PDB entry 2M86 | solution NMR | chains A and B

== Chain A ==
Protein: MCo-PMI
From: synthetic construct
Chain sequence (51 residues; each row starts with the number of its first residue):
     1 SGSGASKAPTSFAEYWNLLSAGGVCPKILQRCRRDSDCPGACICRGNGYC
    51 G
Cystine bridges: C25-C42, C32-C44, C38-C50
Covalent attachments: covalent link S1-G51

== Chain B ==
Protein: E3 ubiquitin-protein ligase Mdm2
From: Homo sapiens
UniProt: Q00987 (MDM2_HUMAN); residues 82-190 here correspond to UniProt positions 17-125 (UniProt number = residue number - 65)
Chain sequence (129 residues; each row starts with the number of its first residue):
    62 GSSHHHHHHSSGLVPRGSHMSQIPASEQETLVRPKPLLLKLLKSVGAQKD
   112 TYTMKEVLFYLGQYIMTKRLYDEKQQHIVYCSNDLLGDLFGVPSFSVKEH
   162 RKIYTMIYRNLVVVNQQESSDSGTSVSEN
Not modelled in the structure: 62-91, 175-190
Construct notes: expression tag (62-81)

== Interface between chain A and chain B ==
Residue-residue contacts (26; chain A residue first):
  P9(A) - H138(B)
  T10(A) - Q137(B)
  T10(A) - H138(B)
  S11(A) - Q137(B)
  S11(A) - H138(B)
  F12(A) - M127(B)
  F12(A) - Y132(B)
  F12(A) - Q137(B)
  Y15(A) - H138(B)
  Y15(A) - V158(B)
  Y15(A) - K159(B)
  Y15(A) - H161(B)
  L18(A) - H161(B)
  L19(A) - H161(B)
  L19(A) - I164(B)
  L19(A) - Y165(B)
  S20(A) - Y165(B)
  A21(A) - K116(B)
  A21(A) - L119(B)
  G22(A) - M115(B)
  D35(A) - K116(B)
  D35(A) - F120(B)
  S36(A) - K116(B)
  S36(A) - F120(B)
  G40(A) - K116(B)
  A41(A) - K116(B)
Interface residues without a listed pair, chain A (15 interface residues in all): W16
Interface residues without a listed pair, chain B (14 interface residues in all): Q124

== Summary ==
The interface between chain A and chain B involves 15 residues on one side and 14 on the other.
Chain A is MCo-PMI (synthetic construct) and chain B is E3 ubiquitin-protein ligase Mdm2 (Homo sapiens); the
structure, Solution structure of Hdm2 with engineered cyclotide, was determined by solution NMR.
